PDB entry 7PMY | electron microscopy, 3.80 A resolution | chains A and B

# Chain A
Molecule: Solute carrier family 15 member 2
From: Homo sapiens
Reference sequence: Q16348 (S15A2_HUMAN); residue numbers follow UniProt; this construct covers 1-729
Amino-acid sequence (729 residues; each row starts with the number of its first residue):
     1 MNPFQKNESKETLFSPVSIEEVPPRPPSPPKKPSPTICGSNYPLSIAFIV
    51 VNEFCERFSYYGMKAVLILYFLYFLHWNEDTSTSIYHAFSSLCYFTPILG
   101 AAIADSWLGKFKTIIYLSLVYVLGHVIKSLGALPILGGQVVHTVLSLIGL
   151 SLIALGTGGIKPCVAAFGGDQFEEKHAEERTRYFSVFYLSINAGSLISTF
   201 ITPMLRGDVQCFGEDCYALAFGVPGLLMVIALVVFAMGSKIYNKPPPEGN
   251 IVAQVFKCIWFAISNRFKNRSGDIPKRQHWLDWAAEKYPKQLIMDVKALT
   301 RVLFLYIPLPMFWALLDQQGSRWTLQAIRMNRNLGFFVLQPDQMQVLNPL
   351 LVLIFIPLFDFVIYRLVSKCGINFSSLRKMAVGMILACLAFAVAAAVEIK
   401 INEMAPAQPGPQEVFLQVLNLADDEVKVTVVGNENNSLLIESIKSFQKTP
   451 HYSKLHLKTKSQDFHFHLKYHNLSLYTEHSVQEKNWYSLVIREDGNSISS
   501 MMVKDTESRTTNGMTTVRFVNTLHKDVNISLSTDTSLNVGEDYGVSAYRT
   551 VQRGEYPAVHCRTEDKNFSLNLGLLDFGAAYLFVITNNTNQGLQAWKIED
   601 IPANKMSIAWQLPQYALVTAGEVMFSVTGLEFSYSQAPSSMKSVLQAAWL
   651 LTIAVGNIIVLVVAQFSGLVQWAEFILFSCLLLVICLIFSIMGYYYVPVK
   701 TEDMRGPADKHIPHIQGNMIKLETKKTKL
Not modelled in the structure: 1-40, 698-729
UniProt features mapped onto this chain:
  - modified residue: Ser-9 (Phosphoserine), Thr-12 (Phosphothreonine), Ser-28 (Phosphoserine)
  - glycosylation (N-linked (GlcNAc...) asparagine): Asn-435, Asn-472, Asn-528, Asn-567, Asn-587
  - natural variant: Leu-350 (L350F: In hPEPT2*2), Pro-409 (P409S: In hPEPT2*2), Arg-509 (R509K: In hPEPT2*2)
Reported in the primary citation:
  - contacts within the chain: Tyr-94/Lys-161, Arg-206/Asp-342 (salt bridge), Gln-319/Asn-348, Arg-322/Glu-674
  - binding site for Ala-phe (chain B): Arg-57, Tyr-94, Lys-161, Asn-192, Trp-313, Asn-348, Glu-622, Ile-653

# Chain B
Molecule: Ala-phe
Amino-acid sequence (2 residues; row label = number of the first residue in the row):
     1 AF

# How chain A and chain B interact
Pairs across the interface (12; chain A residue first):
  Arg-57(A) with Phe-2(B), hydrogen bond (side chain-backbone)
  Tyr-61(A) with Ala-1(B); Phe-2(B), hydrogen bond (side chain-backbone)
  Tyr-94(A) with Phe-2(B)
  Lys-161(A) with Phe-2(B), hydrogen bond (side chain-backbone)
  Tyr-188(A) with Ala-1(B), hydrogen bond (side chain-backbone)
  Asn-192(A) with Ala-1(B), hydrogen bond (side chain-backbone)
  Trp-313(A) with Phe-2(B), hydrophobic
  Asp-317(A) with Phe-2(B)
  Asn-348(A) with Ala-1(B)
  Glu-622(A) with Ala-1(B), hydrogen bond (side chain-backbone); Phe-2(B)
Also at the interface, not in a pair above, chain A (15 interface residues in all): Ile-191, Ser-195, Val-352, Ser-626, Ile-653

# In short
15 residues of chain A face 2 of chain B across their interface, with 6 hydrogen bonds. Among the polar pairs
are Arg-57(A)/Phe-2(B), Tyr-61(A)/Phe-2(B) and Lys-161(A)/Phe-2(B). From the paper: a binding site for Ala-phe
(chain B) at Arg-57(A), Tyr-94(A) and Lys-161(A) among others; contacts within the chain involving Tyr-94(A),
Lys-161(A) and Arg-206(A) among others.
Chain A is Solute carrier family 15 member 2 (Homo sapiens) and chain B is Ala-phe; the structure, HsPepT2
bound to Ala-Phe in the inward facing partially occluded conformation, was determined by electron microscopy
(same publication as 7PMW, 7PMX and 7PN1).
